Entry 8YE4 (X-ray diffraction, 3.20 A resolution); this record covers chains A and B of the 5 polymer chains in the assembly.

# Chain A
Name: MHC class I antigen precusor
Source organism: Homo sapiens
UniProtKB: Q6IVJ7 (Q6IVJ7_HUMAN); residues 1-274 here correspond to UniProt positions 25-298 (UniProt number = residue number + 24)
Chain sequence (274 residues; numbered 1 to 274; the number before each row is that of its first residue):
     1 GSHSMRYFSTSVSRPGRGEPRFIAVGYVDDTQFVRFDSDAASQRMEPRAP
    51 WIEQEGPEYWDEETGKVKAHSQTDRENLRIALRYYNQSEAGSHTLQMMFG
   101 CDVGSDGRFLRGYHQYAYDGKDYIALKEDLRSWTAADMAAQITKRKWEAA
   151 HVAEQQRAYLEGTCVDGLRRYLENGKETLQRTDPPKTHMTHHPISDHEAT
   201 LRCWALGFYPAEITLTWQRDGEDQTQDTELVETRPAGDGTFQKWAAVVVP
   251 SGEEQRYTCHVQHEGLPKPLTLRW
Disulfide bonds: C101-C164, C203-C259

# Chain B
Name: Beta-2-microglobulin
Source organism: Homo sapiens
UniProtKB: P61769 (B2MG_HUMAN); residues 1-99 here correspond to UniProt positions 21-119 (UniProt number = residue number + 20)
Chain sequence (99 residues; numbered 1 to 99; the number before each row is that of its first residue):
     1 IQRTPKIQVYSRHPAENGKSNFLNCYVSGFHPSDIEVDLLKNGERIEKVE
    51 HSDLSFSKDWSFYLLYYTEFTPTEKDEYACRVNHVTLSQPKIVKWDRDM
Disulfide bonds: C25-C80

# How chain A and chain B interact
Pairs across the interface (55):
  F8(A) - S55(B)
  F8(A) - F56(B)
  S9(A) - F56(B)
  T10(A) - L54(B)
  T10(A) - F56(B)
  T10(A) - F62(B)
  V12(A) - S33(B)
  I23(A) - L54(B)  hydrophobic
  V25(A) - D53(B)
  V25(A) - L54(B)
  V25(A) - S55(B)
  Y27(A) - S55(B)
  Y27(A) - Y63(B)  hydrogen bond
  Q32(A) - D53(B)
  R35(A) - D53(B)  salt bridge
  R48(A) - D53(B)  salt bridge
  Q96(A) - H31(B)  hydrogen bond
  Q96(A) - F56(B)
  Q96(A) - W60(B)  hydrogen bond (side chain-backbone)
  Q96(A) - F62(B)
  M97(A) - F56(B)
  M98(A) - K58(B)
  Q115(A) - K58(B)
  Q115(A) - W60(B)
  Y116(A) - W60(B)
  A117(A) - W60(B)  hydrophobic
  D119(A) - I1(B)
  D119(A) - H31(B)
  G120(A) - H31(B)
  K121(A) - I1(B)
  D122(A) - W60(B)  hydrogen bond
  H192(A) - D98(B)  salt bridge
  R202(A) - D98(B)
  R202(A) - M99(B)  hydrogen bond (side chain-backbone)
  W204(A) - D98(B)
  W204(A) - M99(B)  hydrophobic
  V231(A) - Q8(B)
  E232(A) - K6(B)  salt bridge
  E232(A) - Q8(B)  hydrogen bond (backbone-side chain)
  T233(A) - Y26(B)
  R234(A) - Q8(B)  hydrogen bond
  R234(A) - Y10(B)
  R234(A) - Y26(B)
  R234(A) - M99(B)  hydrogen bond
  P235(A) - Y10(B)  hydrogen bond (backbone-side chain)
  P235(A) - Y26(B)
  P235(A) - L65(B)
  A236(A) - R12(B)  hydrogen bond (backbone-side chain)
  A236(A) - N24(B)  hydrogen bond (backbone-side chain)
  G237(A) - R12(B)  hydrogen bond (backbone-side chain)
  D238(A) - R12(B)
  D238(A) - H13(B)
  Q242(A) - Y10(B)
  Q242(A) - S11(B)
  Q242(A) - R12(B)  hydrogen bond (side chain-backbone)
Other interface residues (no listed pair), chain A (36 interface residues in all): T94, T190, L206, W244
Other interface residues (no listed pair), chain B (25 interface residues in all): P14, S28, P32

# In short
36 residues of chain A face 25 of chain B across their interface, with 13 hydrogen bonds and 4 salt bridges.
Polar contacts include R35(A)-D53(B), R48(A)-D53(B) and H192(A)-D98(B).
Chain A is MHC class I antigen precusor and chain B is Beta-2-microglobulin, both from Homo sapiens; the
structure, The complex of TCR NYN-I and HLA-A24 bound to SARS-CoV-2 Spike448-456 peptide NYNYLYRLF, was
determined by X-ray diffraction, deposited together with 8ZV9.
